3SDK - chains F and G of the 28 polymer chains in the assembly; structure by X-ray diffraction, 2.70 A resolution.

Chain F:
Name: Proteasome component C1
From: Saccharomyces cerevisiae
Notes: EC 3.4.25.1
Reference sequence: P21242 (PSA3_YEAST); the construct lacks a stretch of the UniProt sequence and is renumbered around it, so the offset changes along the chain: 7-180 = UniProt 7-180; 184-199 = UniProt 187-202; 201-206 = UniProt 203-208; 207-218 = UniProt 211-222; 1 more segments
Amino-acid sequence (242 residues; each row starts with the number of its first residue; note: 4 numbers in that range are skipped by the numbering (no residue carries them; nothing is unmodelled there); a row labelled like 180A-180F holds insertion residues (180A, then the next letters in order)):
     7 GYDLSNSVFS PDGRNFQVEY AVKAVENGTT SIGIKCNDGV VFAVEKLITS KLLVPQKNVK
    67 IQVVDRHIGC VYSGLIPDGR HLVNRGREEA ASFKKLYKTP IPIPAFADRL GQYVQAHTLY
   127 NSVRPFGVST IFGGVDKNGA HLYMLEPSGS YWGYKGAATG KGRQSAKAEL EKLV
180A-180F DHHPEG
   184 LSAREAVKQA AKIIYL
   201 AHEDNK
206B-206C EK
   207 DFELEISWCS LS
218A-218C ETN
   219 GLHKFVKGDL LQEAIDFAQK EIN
Not modelled in the structure: 7-12
Metal / ion sites: Mg2+ site 1 near Ser-13 (its only coordinating residue here); Mg2+ site 2 near Ala-164 (its only coordinating residue here)

Chain G:
Name: Proteasome component C7-alpha
From: Saccharomyces cerevisiae
Notes: EC 3.4.25.1
Reference sequence: P21243 (PSA6_YEAST); the construct lacks a stretch of the UniProt sequence and is renumbered around it, so the offset changes along the chain: 6-34 = UniProt 10-38; 35-143 = UniProt 40-148; 144-179 = UniProt 150-185; 186-218 = UniProt 199-231; 1 more segments
Amino-acid sequence (243 residues; numbered 6 to 240 plus 14 insertion-coded residues; 6 numbers in that range are skipped by the numbering (no residue carries them; nothing is unmodelled there); the number before each row is that of its first residue; a row labelled like 179A-179E holds insertion residues (179A, then the next letters in order)):
     6 AGYDRHITIF SPEGRLYQVE YAFKATNQT
   34A N
    35 INSLAVRGKD CTVVISQKKV PDKLLDPTTV SYIFCISRTI GMVVNGPIPD ARNAALRAKA
    95 EAAEFRYKYG YDMPCDVLAK RMANLSQIYT QRAYMRPLGV ILTFVSVDE
  143A E
   144 LGPSIYKTDP AGYYVGYKAT ATGPKQQEIT TNLENH
179A-179E FKKSK
180A-180D IDHI
   184 N
184G-184H EE
  184M S
   186 WEKVVEFAIT HMIDALGTEF SKNDLEVGVA TKD
   220 KFFTLSAENI EERLVAIAEQ D
Metal / ion sites: Mg2+: Thr-13, Tyr-123, Arg-126, Met-129

Interface between chain F and chain G:
Contacting residue pairs - 62 pairs, chain F then chain G:
  Ser-13(F) / Gln-23(G)
  Ser-13(F) / Arg-130(G)
  Val-14(F) / His-11(G)
  Val-14(F) / Gln-23(G)
  Phe-15(F) / Gln-23(G)  hydrogen bond (backbone-side chain)
  Phe-15(F) / Tyr-26(G)
  Phe-15(F) / Ala-27(G)  hydrophobic
  Phe-15(F) / Ala-30(G)  hydrophobic
  Phe-15(F) / Arg-130(G)
  Phe-15(F) / Pro-131(G)
  Phe-15(F) / Gly-133(G)
  Ser-16(F) / Tyr-26(G)
  Pro-17(F) / Tyr-26(G)  hydrophobic
  Pro-17(F) / Lys-29(G)
  Asp-18(F) / Lys-29(G)
  Gly-19(F) / Tyr-26(G)
  Gly-19(F) / Ala-30(G)
  Lys-41(F) / Asp-60(G)  salt bridge
  Asp-114(F) / Arg-86(G)
  Gln-118(F) / Arg-86(G)  hydrogen bond (side chain-backbone)
  Gln-118(F) / Asn-87(G)
  Gln-118(F) / Leu-90(G)
  Gln-121(F) / Pro-83(G)
  Gln-121(F) / Asp-84(G)
  Gln-121(F) / Asn-87(G)  hydrogen bond
  Gln-121(F) / Leu-132(G)
  Thr-124(F) / Arg-130(G)  hydrogen bond (backbone-side chain)
  Leu-125(F) / Asn-87(G)
  Leu-125(F) / Tyr-128(G)
  Leu-125(F) / Met-129(G)
  Leu-125(F) / Arg-130(G)  hydrogen bond (backbone-backbone)
  Leu-125(F) / Leu-132(G)  hydrophobic
  Tyr-126(F) / Tyr-128(G)
  Tyr-126(F) / Met-129(G)  hydrophobic
  Asn-127(F) / Tyr-128(G)
  Ser-154(F) / Pro-83(G)
  Gly-155(F) / Pro-83(G)
  Ser-156(F) / Ile-82(G)
  Ser-156(F) / Pro-83(G)
  Tyr-157(F) / Arg-86(G)  hydrogen bond (backbone-side chain)
  Trp-158(F) / Leu-59(G)  hydrophobic
  Trp-158(F) / Thr-63(G)
  Trp-158(F) / Val-64(G)  hydrophobic
  Trp-158(F) / Ser-65(G)
  Trp-158(F) / Tyr-66(G)
  Trp-158(F) / Ile-82(G)  hydrophobic
  Trp-158(F) / Arg-86(G)
  Gly-159(F) / Leu-59(G)
  Gly-159(F) / Asp-60(G)  hydrogen bond (backbone-backbone)
  Gly-159(F) / Thr-63(G)  hydrogen bond (backbone-side chain)
  Tyr-160(F) / Leu-58(G)
  Tyr-160(F) / Leu-59(G)  hydrophobic
  Tyr-160(F) / Asp-60(G)
  Lys-161(F) / Lys-57(G)
  Lys-161(F) / Leu-58(G)  hydrogen bond (backbone-backbone)
  Lys-161(F) / Leu-59(G)
  Gly-162(F) / Leu-58(G)
  Lys-173(F) / Leu-58(G)
  Leu-176(F) / Leu-58(G)  hydrophobic
  Glu-177(F) / Leu-58(G)
  Val-180(F) / Leu-58(G)  hydrophobic
  Asp-180A(F) / Lys-57(G)  salt bridge
Also at the interface, not in a pair above, chain G (27 interface residues in all): Pro-61

Summary:
Chain F and chain G form an interface of 29 and 27 residues respectively, with 9 hydrogen bonds and 2 salt
bridges. Polar contacts include Lys-41(F)/Asp-60(G), Asp-180A(F)/Lys-57(G) and Phe-15(F)/Gln-23(G). Thr-13(G),
Tyr-123(G), Arg-126(G) and Met-129(G) form the Mg2+ site.
Here chain F is Proteasome component C1 and chain G is Proteasome component C7-alpha, both from Saccharomyces
cerevisiae. Entry 3SDK (Structure of yeast 20S open-gate proteasome with Compound 34) was determined by X-ray
diffraction, deposited together with 3SDI, 3OEU and 3OEV.
